PDB entry 6QQP | X-ray diffraction, 2.40 A resolution | chains D and E of the 5 polymer chains in the assembly

Chain D (and E):
Protein: Soluble acetylcholine receptor
From: Aplysia californica
Notes: chain E of this document is another copy of the same molecule, construct and numbering; everything in this record applies to it too
Reference sequence: Q8WSF8 (Q8WSF8_APLCA); residues 1-236 here = UniProt positions 1-236
Amino-acid sequence (249 residues; numbered 1 to 249; the number before each row is that of its first residue):
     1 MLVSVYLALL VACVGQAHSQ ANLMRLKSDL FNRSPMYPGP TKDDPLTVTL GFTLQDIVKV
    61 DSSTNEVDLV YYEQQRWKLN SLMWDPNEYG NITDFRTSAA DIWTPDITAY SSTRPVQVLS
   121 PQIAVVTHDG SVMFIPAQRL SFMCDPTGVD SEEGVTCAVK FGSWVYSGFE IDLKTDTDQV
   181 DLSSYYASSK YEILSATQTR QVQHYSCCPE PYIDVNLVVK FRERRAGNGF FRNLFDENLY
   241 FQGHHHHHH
Unresolved in the structure: 1-19, 225-249 (chain E: 1-19, 229-249)
Differences from the reference sequence: conflict Val-60 (Ala in Q8WSF8), Val-155 (Ala in Q8WSF8); expression tag (237-249)
Cystine bridges: Cys-144/Cys-157, Cys-207/Cys-208
Glycans and other covalent adducts: N-acetylglucosamine (NAG) linked to Asn-91
Small-molecule neighbours:
  - 2-Fluoro- (JCW; 2-[5-[(1R,2R,4S)-7-azabicyclo[2.2.1]heptan-2-yl]-2-fluoranyl-pyridin-3-yl]pyridine-4-carboxamide), molecule 1: Tyr-72, Asp-94, Arg-96, Val-125, Met-133, Ile-135
  - 2-Fluoro- (JCW), molecule 2: Tyr-110, Trp-164, Val-165, Tyr-205, Cys-207, Cys-208, Glu-210, Tyr-212
What the authors report for this chain:
  - post-translational modification sites: Asn-91
  - binding site for 2-Fluoro-: Tyr-72, Asp-94, Arg-96, Tyr-110, Ile-123, Val-125, Met-133, Ile-135, Trp-164, Val-165, Tyr-205, Cys-207, Cys-208, Tyr-212

Interface between chain D and chain E:
Contacting residue pairs (49):
  Pro-35(D) / Met-24(E)
  Tyr-37(D) / Gln-20(E)
  Pro-38(D) / Leu-23(E)  hydrophobic
  Pro-38(D) / Met-24(E)
  Thr-41(D) / Leu-23(E)
  Asp-44(D) / Gln-20(E)
  Ser-62(D) / Lys-190(E)  hydrogen bond (backbone-side chain)
  Ser-63(D) / Lys-190(E)
  Thr-64(D) / Val-58(E)
  Thr-64(D) / Lys-59(E)
  Asn-65(D) / Ser-188(E)  hydrogen bond (side chain-backbone)
  Asn-65(D) / Lys-190(E)
  Asn-65(D) / Arg-224(E)
  Glu-66(D) / Val-58(E)
  Glu-66(D) / Arg-139(E)  salt bridge
  Asp-106(D) / Pro-121(E)
  Thr-108(D) / Leu-119(E)
  Thr-108(D) / Pro-121(E)
  Tyr-110(D) / Gln-55(E)  hydrogen bond (backbone-side chain)
  Ser-112(D) / Val-70(E)
  Ser-112(D) / Leu-119(E)
  Thr-113(D) / Arg-139(E)  hydrogen bond (backbone-side chain)
  Arg-114(D) / Gln-117(E)  hydrogen bond
  Arg-114(D) / Leu-119(E)
  Arg-114(D) / Arg-139(E)
  Pro-115(D) / Gln-117(E)
  Pro-115(D) / Val-118(E)
  Pro-115(D) / Leu-119(E)
  Met-143(D) / Asp-56(E)
  Met-143(D) / Val-70(E)  hydrophobic
  Met-143(D) / Tyr-186(E)
  Cys-144(D) / Tyr-186(E)  hydrogen bond (backbone-side chain)
  Asp-145(D) / Tyr-186(E)  hydrogen bond (backbone-side chain)
  Asp-145(D) / Ser-188(E)
  Asp-145(D) / Arg-224(E)  salt bridge
  Trp-164(D) / Tyr-72(E)  hydrophobic
  Trp-164(D) / Ser-120(E)
  Trp-164(D) / Pro-121(E)
  Trp-164(D) / Ile-135(E)  hydrogen bond (side chain-backbone)
  Trp-164(D) / Ala-137(E)  hydrophobic
  Val-165(D) / Arg-96(E)  hydrogen bond (backbone-side chain)
  Val-165(D) / Ile-123(E)
  Tyr-166(D) / Arg-96(E)
  Glu-170(D) / Arg-96(E)  salt bridge
  Ser-206(D) / Asp-181(E)  hydrogen bond
  Cys-207(D) / Gln-74(E)
  Cys-207(D) / Met-133(E)
  Cys-207(D) / Ile-135(E)  hydrophobic
  Cys-208(D) / Met-133(E)  hydrophobic
Also at the interface, not in a pair above, chain D (33 interface residues in all): Ser-34, Met-36, Lys-42, Ser-111, Ser-167, Tyr-212
Also at the interface, not in a pair above, chain E (30 interface residues in all): Lys-27, Asp-94, Val-125, Ser-189

In short:
33 residues of chain D and 30 residues of chain E are in contact, with 10 hydrogen bonds and 3 salt bridges.
Polar contacts include Glu-66(D)/Arg-139(E), Asp-145(D)/Arg-224(E) and Glu-170(D)/Arg-96(E). Chain D binds
2-Fluoro-. From the paper: a binding site for 2-Fluoro- at Tyr-72(D), Asp-94(D) and Arg-96(D) among others; a
modification site at Asn-91(D).
Chain D and chain E are both Soluble acetylcholine receptor (Aplysia californica); the structure, Aplysia
californica AChBP in complex with 2-Fluoro-(carbamoylpyridinyl)deschloroepibatidine analogue (2), was
determined by X-ray diffraction (same publication as 6QQO and 6QKK).
